Entry 8YIN (electron microscopy, 2.74 A resolution); this record covers chains L and S of the 20 polymer chains in the assembly.

# Chain L
Protein: COR1 isoform 1
From: Saccharomyces cerevisiae
UniProtKB: A0A6A5Q3X1 (A0A6A5Q3X1_YEASX); numbering as in UniProt (aligned over 27-457)
Chain sequence (431 residues; numbered 27 to 457; the number before each row is that of its first residue):
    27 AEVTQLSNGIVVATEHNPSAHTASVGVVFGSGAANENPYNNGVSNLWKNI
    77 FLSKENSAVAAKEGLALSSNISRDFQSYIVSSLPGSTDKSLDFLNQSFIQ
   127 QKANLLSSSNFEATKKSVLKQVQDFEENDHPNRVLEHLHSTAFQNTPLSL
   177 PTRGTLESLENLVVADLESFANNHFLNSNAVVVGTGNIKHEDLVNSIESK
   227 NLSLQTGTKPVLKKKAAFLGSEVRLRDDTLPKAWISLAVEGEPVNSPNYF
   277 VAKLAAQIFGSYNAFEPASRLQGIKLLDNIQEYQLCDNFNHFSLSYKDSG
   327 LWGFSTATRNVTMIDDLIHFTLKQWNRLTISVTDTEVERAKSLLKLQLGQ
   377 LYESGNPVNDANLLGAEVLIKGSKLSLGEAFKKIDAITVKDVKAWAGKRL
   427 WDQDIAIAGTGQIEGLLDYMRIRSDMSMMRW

# Chain S
Protein: Cytochrome b-c1 complex subunit 8
From: Saccharomyces cerevisiae
UniProtKB: A0A6A5PU80 (A0A6A5PU80_YEASX); residues 2-94 here = UniProt positions 2-94
Chain sequence (93 residues; numbered 2 to 94; the number before each row is that of its first residue):
     2 GPPSGKTYMGWWGHMGGPKQKGITSYAVSPYAQKPLQGIFHNAVFNSFRR
    52 FKSQFLYVLIPAGIYWYWWKNGNEYNEFLYSKAGREELERVNV

# How chain L and chain S interact
Pairs across the interface (32):
  Gly246(L) - Val29(S)
  Gly246(L) - Ser30(S)  hydrogen bond (backbone-backbone)
  Ser247(L) - Ala28(S)
  Glu248(L) - Ser26(S)
  Glu248(L) - Tyr27(S)
  Glu248(L) - Ala28(S)  hydrogen bond (backbone-backbone)
  Val249(L) - Thr25(S)
  Val249(L) - Ser26(S)
  Val249(L) - Tyr27(S)  hydrophobic
  Arg250(L) - Ile24(S)
  Arg250(L) - Thr25(S)
  Arg250(L) - Ser26(S)  hydrogen bond (backbone-backbone)
  Arg252(L) - Gln21(S)
  Arg252(L) - Gly23(S)
  Arg252(L) - Ile24(S)
  Asp253(L) - Gln21(S)
  Asp253(L) - Lys22(S)  salt bridge
  Asp254(L) - Lys20(S)
  Asp254(L) - Gln21(S)  hydrogen bond (side chain-backbone)
  Thr255(L) - Lys22(S)
  Val337(L) - Gly14(S)
  Thr338(L) - Trp13(S)
  Thr338(L) - His15(S)
  Asp430(L) - Ser30(S)  hydrogen bond
  Asp430(L) - Tyr32(S)
  Glu440(L) - Gly14(S)  hydrogen bond (side chain-backbone)
  Glu440(L) - His15(S)
  Glu440(L) - Met16(S)
  Tyr445(L) - Ser30(S)
  Tyr445(L) - Pro31(S)
  Met446(L) - Pro31(S)  hydrophobic
  Arg449(L) - Tyr32(S)
Also at the interface, not in a pair above, chain L (21 interface residues in all): Leu245, Leu251, Asp428, Gly441, Leu443
Also at the interface, not in a pair above, chain S (20 interface residues in all): Trp12, Pro19, Ala33

# In short
21 residues of chain L face 20 of chain S across their interface, with 6 hydrogen bonds and 1 salt bridge.
Among the polar pairs are Asp253(L)-Lys22(S), Asp254(L)-Gln21(S) and Asp430(L)-Ser30(S).
Chain L is COR1 isoform 1 and chain S is Cytochrome b-c1 complex subunit 8, both from Saccharomyces
cerevisiae; the structure, Cryo-EM structure of Saccharomyces cerevisiae bc1 complex in YF23694-bound state,
was determined by electron microscopy together with 8YHQ and 8ZMT from the same study.
